PDB entry 7CUW | electron microscopy, 2.63 A resolution | chains A and D of the 4 polymer chains in the assembly

Chain A:
Protein: Cytochrome bo(3) ubiquinol oxidase subunit 1
From: Escherichia coli
Notes: EC 7.1.1.3
UniProt: P0ABI8 (CYOB_ECOLI); numbering as in UniProt (aligned over 1-663)
Amino-acid sequence (663 residues; row label = number of the first residue in the row):
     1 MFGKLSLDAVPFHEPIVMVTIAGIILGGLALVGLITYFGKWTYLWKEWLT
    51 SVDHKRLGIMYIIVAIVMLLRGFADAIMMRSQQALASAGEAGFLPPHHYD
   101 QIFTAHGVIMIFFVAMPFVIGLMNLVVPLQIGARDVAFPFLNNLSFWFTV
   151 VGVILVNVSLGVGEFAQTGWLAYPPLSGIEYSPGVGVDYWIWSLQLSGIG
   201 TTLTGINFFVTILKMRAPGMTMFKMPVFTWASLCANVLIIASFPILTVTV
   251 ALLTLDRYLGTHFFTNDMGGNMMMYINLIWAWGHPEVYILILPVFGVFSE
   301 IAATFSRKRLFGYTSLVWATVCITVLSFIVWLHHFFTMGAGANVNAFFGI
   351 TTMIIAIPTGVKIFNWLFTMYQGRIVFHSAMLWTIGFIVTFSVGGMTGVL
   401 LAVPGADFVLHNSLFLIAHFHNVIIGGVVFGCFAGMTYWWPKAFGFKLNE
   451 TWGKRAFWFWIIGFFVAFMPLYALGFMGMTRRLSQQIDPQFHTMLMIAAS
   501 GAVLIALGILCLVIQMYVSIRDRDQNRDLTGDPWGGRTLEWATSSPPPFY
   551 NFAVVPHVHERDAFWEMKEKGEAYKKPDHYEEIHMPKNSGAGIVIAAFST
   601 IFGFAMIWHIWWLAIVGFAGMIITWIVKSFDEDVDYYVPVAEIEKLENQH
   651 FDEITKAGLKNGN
Not modelled in the structure: 660-663
Ion coordination: heme Fe: His106, His421; Cu ion: His284, His333, His334; heme o Fe near His419 (its only coordinating residue here)
Residues lining bound ligands:
  - 1,2-Distearoyl-sn-glycerophosphoethanolamine (3PE), molecule 1: Leu31, Lys40, Tyr43, Leu44, Trp48, Leu49, Arg56, Ile59, Met60, Ile63, Val64, Val67, Phe146, Val150, Val153, Ile154, Ala443, Phe444, Pro546
  - 1,2-Distearoyl-sn-glycerophosphoethanolamine (3PE), molecule 2: Ile59, Ile62, Ile63, Ile66, Val67, Leu70, Leu122, Leu125, Gly435, Met436, Trp439, Trp440, Ala443, Phe444, Phe446, Val513, Met516, Ile520, Arg523
  - 1,2-Distearoyl-sn-glycerophosphoethanolamine (3PE), molecule 3: Ala137, Phe138, Pro139, Phe140, Leu141, Leu144, Phe148, Trp192, Gln195, Ile199, Thr202, Leu203, Ile206, Thr247, Phe602, Phe618, Met621, Trp625, Lys628
  - 1,2-Distearoyl-sn-glycerophosphoethanolamine (3PE), molecule 4: Trp192, Ala251, Thr254, Leu255, Tyr258, Leu259, Phe602, Met606, His609, Trp611, Ala614, Ile615, Phe618
  - 1,2-Distearoyl-sn-glycerophosphoethanolamine (3PE), molecule 5: Thr247, Val248, Ala251, Phe618, Ile622, Trp625, Ile626, Lys628, Ser629
  - heme (HEM): Phe73, Ala76, Met79, Arg80, Gln83, Phe103, His106, Gly107, Met110, Ile111, Gly169, Trp170, Leu414, Ile417, Phe420, His421, Ile424, Ile425, Val429, Trp460, Phe468, Arg481, Arg482, Ala502, Ile505
  - heme o (HEO): Trp170, Trp280, His284, Val287, Tyr288, Leu290, Ile291, His333, His334, Thr352, Ile355, Ala356, Ile357, Thr359, Gly360, Ile363, Phe364, Phe391, Ser392, Gly395, Met396, Gly398, Val399, Leu401, Ala402, Asp407, Leu410, His411, Asn412, Leu416, His419, Phe420, Val423, Ile424, Val428, Arg481
  - Ubiquinone-8 (UQ8): Ile16, Val17, Thr20, Ile24, Val67, Met68, Leu70, Arg71, Ala74, Asp75, Met78, His98, Gln101, Ile102, Ala105, Val153, Ile154, Asn157, Leu160, Phe165
UniProt features mapped onto this chain:
  - binding site (ubiquinone-8): Arg71, Asp75, His98
  - binding site (heme b): His106, Trp170, His421, Arg481, Arg482
  - binding site (Cu(2+)): His284, His333, His334
  - binding site (Fe(II)-heme o): Tyr288, His411, His419
  - cross-link: His284 to Tyr288 (1'-histidyl-3'-tyrosine (His-Tyr))
  - mutagenesis: His54 (H54A: 50% quinol oxidase activity), Lys55 (K55Q: No effect), Arg71 (R71H: No quinol oxidase activity; R71Q/L: Abolishes quinol oxidase activity), Asp75 (D75E: Very similar to wild-type; D75H: No quinol oxidase activity, altered binding of a semiquinone intermediate at the QH site; D75N: Abolishes quinol oxidase activity), Arg80 (R80Q: Abolishes quinol oxidase activity), His98 (H98F: About 1% quinol oxidase activity; H98N: Abolishes enzyme activity), Gln101 (Q101N: Reduces quinol oxidase activity by 75%, decreased affinity for ubiquinol-1), Ile102 (I102W: No quinol oxidase activity), His106 (H106A: 2% quinol oxidase activity, loss of heme b, loss of heme o, loss of Cu(B)), Asp135 (D135N: Abolishes quinol oxidase activity), Tyr173 (Y173F: No effect), Asp188 (D188N: No effect), 15 further mutagenesis entries in UniProt
What the authors report for this chain:
  - binding site for Ubiquinone-8: Arg71, Asp75, His98
  - conformationally variable residues (side-chain flip): His98
  - catalytic residues: Glu14, His98 (proposed by the authors, not directly observed)

Chain D:
Protein: Cytochrome bo(3) ubiquinol oxidase subunit 4
From: Escherichia coli
UniProt: P0ABJ6 (CYOD_ECOLI); residue numbers follow UniProt; this construct covers 1-109
Amino-acid sequence (109 residues; row label = number of the first residue in the row):
     1 MSHSTDHSGASHGSVKTYMTGFILSIILTVIPFWMVMTGAASPAVILGTI
    51 LAMAVVQVLVHLVCFLHMNTKSDEGWNMTAFVFTVLIIAILVVGSIWIMW
   101 NLNYNMMMH
Not modelled in the structure: 1-12

Interface between chain A and chain D:
Pairs across the interface (31; chain A residue first):
  Leu213(A) with Trp76(D), hydrophobic
  Lys214(A) with Asp73(D), hydrogen bond (side chain-backbone); Glu74(D), salt bridge
  Met222(A) with Trp76(D), hydrophobic
  Val237(A) with Phe83(D), hydrophobic
  Ile245(A) with Leu91(D), hydrophobic
  Asn271(A) with Met99(D); Asn103(D), hydrogen bond
  Met273(A) with Met99(D); Leu102(D), hydrophobic; Asn103(D)
  Met274(A) with Ser95(D); Met99(D), hydrophobic
  Asn277(A) with Ser95(D), hydrogen bond; Ile98(D)
  Ala281(A) with Leu91(D), hydrophobic
  Phe328(A) with Ile87(D), hydrophobic; Ile90(D)
  Ile329(A) with Ile90(D), hydrophobic
  Trp331(A) with Ile98(D), hydrophobic
  Leu332(A) with Ile98(D), hydrophobic
  Met338(A) with Leu102(D), hydrophobic; Met106(D)
  Gly339(A) with Asn105(D), hydrogen bond (backbone-side chain); Met106(D)
  Ala340(A) with Leu102(D)
  Val344(A) with Trp97(D), hydrophobic; Asn101(D)
  Phe347(A) with Trp97(D), hydrophobic
  Phe348(A) with Trp97(D), hydrophobic; Ile98(D), hydrophobic
Other interface residues (no listed pair), chain A (26 interface residues in all): Ala241, Thr324, Val325, Phe335, Gly341, Asn343
Other interface residues (no listed pair), chain D (17 interface residues in all): Gly94

Overview:
Chain A and chain D form an interface of 26 and 17 residues respectively; the contacts include 4 hydrogen
bonds and 1 salt bridge. Among the polar pairs are Lys214(A)-Glu74(D), Lys214(A)-Asp73(D) and
Asn271(A)-Asn103(D). From the paper: catalytic residues Glu14(A) and His98(A); a binding site for Ubiquinone-8
at Arg71(A), Asp75(A) and His98(A).
Chain A is Cytochrome bo(3) ubiquinol oxidase subunit 1 and chain D is Cytochrome bo(3) ubiquinol oxidase
subunit 4, both from Escherichia coli; the structure, Ubiquinol Binding Site of Cytochrome bo3 from
Escherichia coli, was determined by electron microscopy, deposited together with 7N9Z, 7CUB and 7CUQ.
